Entry 8QVP (electron microscopy, 3.75 A resolution); this record covers chains H and I of the 10 polymer chains in the assembly.

[Chain H (and I)]
Molecule: Islet amyloid polypeptide
Notes: chain I of this document is another copy of the same molecule, construct and numbering; everything in this record applies to it too
UniProtKB: P10997 (IAPP_HUMAN); residues 1-37 here correspond to UniProt positions 34-70 (UniProt number = residue number + 33)
Chain sequence (38 residues; numbered 1 to 38; the number before each row is that of its first residue):
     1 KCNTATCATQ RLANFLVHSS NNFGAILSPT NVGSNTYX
Not modelled in the structure: 1-7
Modified positions: NH2 (amino group) at position 38
Sequence notes: engineered mutation P29 (Ser62 in P10997); expression tag (38)

[Chain H / chain I interface]
Contacting residue pairs (13):
  Q10(H) with G24(I), hydrogen bond (side chain-backbone); A25(I)
  V17(H) with N21(I)
  H18(H) with N21(I), hydrogen bond (backbone-side chain)
  S19(H) with S19(I), hydrogen bond; S20(I), hydrogen bond (side chain-backbone); N21(I)
  S20(H) with S19(I), hydrogen bond (backbone-side chain)
  N21(H) with V17(I); H18(I), hydrogen bond (side chain-backbone); S19(I)
  G24(H) with Q10(I)
  A25(H) with Q10(I)
Interface residues without a listed pair, chain H (11 interface residues in all): A8, F15, F23
Interface residues without a listed pair, chain I (11 interface residues in all): A8, F15, F23
Interface features reported in the paper:
  - pairs named by the authors: S19(H)-S20(I) (hydrogen bond)

[Summary]
The chain H/chain I interface involves 11 residues from each chain, with 6 hydrogen bonds. Polar contacts
include Q10(H)-G24(I), H18(H)-N21(I) and S19(H)-S19(I). The authors report a hydrogen bond between S19(H) and
S20(I).
Chain H and chain I are both Islet amyloid polypeptide; the structure, Cryo-EM structure of human islet
amyloid polypeptide (hIAPP) mutant S29P, polymorph 1, was determined by electron microscopy, deposited
together with 8RM8, 8RM9, 8QJ1 and 8QVQ.
